Entry 9BR7 (X-ray diffraction, 2.08 A resolution); this record covers chains A and B.

# Chain A (and B)
Protein: Succinate--hydroxymethylglutarate CoA-transferase
Organism: Homo sapiens
Notes: EC 2.8.3.13; chain B of this document is another copy of the same molecule, construct and numbering; everything in this record applies to it too
UniProt: Q9HAC7 (SUCHY_HUMAN); residue numbers follow UniProt; this construct covers 31-438
Chain sequence (412 residues; each row starts with the number of its first residue):
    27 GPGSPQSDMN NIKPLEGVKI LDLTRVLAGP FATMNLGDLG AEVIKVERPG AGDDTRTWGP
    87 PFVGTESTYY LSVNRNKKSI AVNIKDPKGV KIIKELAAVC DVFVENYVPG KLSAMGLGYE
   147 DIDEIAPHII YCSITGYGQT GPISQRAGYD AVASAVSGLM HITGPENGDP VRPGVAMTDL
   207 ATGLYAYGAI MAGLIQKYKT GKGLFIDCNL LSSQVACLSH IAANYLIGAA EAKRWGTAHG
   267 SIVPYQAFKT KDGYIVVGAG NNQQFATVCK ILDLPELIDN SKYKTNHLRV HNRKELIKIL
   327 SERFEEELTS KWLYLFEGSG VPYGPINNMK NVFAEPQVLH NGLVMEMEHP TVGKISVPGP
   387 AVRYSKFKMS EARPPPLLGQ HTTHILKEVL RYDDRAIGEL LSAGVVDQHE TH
Not modelled in the structure: 27-36 (chain B: 27-33)
Construct notes: expression tag (27-30); conflict Ala-255 (Gln in Q9HAC7), Ala-256 (Lys in Q9HAC7)
Residues lining bound ligands: losartan carboxylic acid (A1ATL): Val-52, Leu-53, Thr-81, Trp-84, Tyr-95, Ser-98, Val-99, Gly-174, Tyr-175, Asp-176, Val-201, Ala-202, Asp-205
Curated features (UniProtKB/Swiss-Prot):
  - active site: Asp-205 (Nucleophile)
  - modified residue: Lys-394 (N6-acetyllysine)
  - natural variant: Arg-101 to His-438 (deletion: In GA3), Arg-172 to His-438 (deletion: In GA3), Arg-329 (R329W: In GA3)
  - mutagenesis: Asp-205 (D205A: Loss of CoA transferase activity toward glutaryl-CoA and 3-hydroxy-3-methylglutarate substrates)
Reported in the primary citation:
  - conformationally variable residues (side-chain flip): Trp-84, Tyr-95, His-246
  - binding site for losartan carboxylic acid: Trp-84, Tyr-95, Asp-205, His-246
  - catalytic residues: Asp-205
  - mutagenesis - D205A: abolished catalytic activity
  - disease-associated variants - R329W: decreased stability (citing earlier work)
  - disease-associated variants - R315W: decreased stability (proposed by the authors, not directly observed)

# How chain A and chain B interact
Residue-residue contacts (237; chain A residue first):
  Lys-39(A) with Lys-225(B), hydrogen bond (backbone-side chain)
  Pro-40(A) with Ala-218(B); Ile-221(B); Gln-222(B); Lys-225(B)
  Phe-57(A) with Tyr-211(B)
  Asn-61(A) with Tyr-211(B)
  Leu-65(A) with Ala-218(B), hydrophobic
  Pro-87(A) with Asn-250(B)
  Val-89(A) with Ile-253(B), hydrophobic
  Thr-94(A) with Asn-250(B), hydrogen bond
  Tyr-95(A) with His-246(B), hydrogen bond; Ser-267(B)
  Ser-98(A) with Ser-245(B); His-246(B)
  Tyr-163(A) with Gln-363(B), hydrogen bond (backbone-side chain); Asn-367(B), hydrogen bond (backbone-side chain)
  Thr-166(A) with Gln-363(B), hydrogen bond (backbone-side chain); His-366(B), hydrogen bond
  Gly-167(A) with Gln-363(B); His-366(B)
  Pro-168(A) with Gln-363(B)
  Ile-169(A) with Glu-361(B); Gln-363(B), hydrogen bond (backbone-side chain)
  Ser-170(A) with Gln-363(B)
  Arg-172(A) with Tyr-349(B), hydrogen bond
  Tyr-175(A) with Tyr-271(B); Pro-348(B), hydrophobic
  Ala-177(A) with Tyr-271(B)
  Val-178(A) with Tyr-349(B)
  Ala-181(A) with Val-282(B), hydrophobic; Pro-351(B); Ile-352(B); Asn-353(B), hydrogen bond (backbone-backbone)
  Val-182(A) with Pro-351(B), hydrogen bond (backbone-backbone); Asn-353(B), hydrogen bond (backbone-side chain); Val-358(B)
  Ser-183(A) with Val-358(B)
  Gly-184(A) with Asn-353(B); Met-355(B); Val-358(B)
  Met-186(A) with Val-282(B), hydrophobic; Ile-352(B), hydrophobic
  His-187(A) with Ile-352(B); Asn-353(B); Asn-354(B)
  Ile-188(A) with Gly-200(B)
  Thr-189(A) with Arg-198(B); Pro-199(B); Gly-200(B), hydrogen bond (side chain-backbone)
  Gly-190(A) with Val-197(B)
  Asp-195(A) with Lys-275(B), salt bridge; Tyr-280(B), hydrogen bond
  Pro-196(A) with Thr-263(B); Tyr-280(B); Ile-352(B), hydrophobic
  Val-197(A) with Gly-190(B); Pro-191(B); Gly-262(B); Thr-263(B)
  Arg-198(A) with Thr-189(B); Trp-261(B); Gly-262(B), hydrogen bond (backbone-backbone); Thr-263(B); Ala-264(B), hydrogen bond (side chain-backbone); His-265(B)
  Pro-199(A) with Thr-189(B)
  Gly-200(A) with Leu-185(B); Ile-188(B); Thr-189(B), hydrogen bond (backbone-side chain)
  Val-201(A) with Ile-188(B), hydrophobic; Cys-243(B); Leu-244(B)
  Met-203(A) with Met-203(B), hydrophobic; Gln-240(B); Cys-243(B), hydrophobic
  Leu-206(A) with Cys-243(B)
  Ala-207(A) with Leu-210(B)
  Leu-210(A) with Ala-207(B); Leu-210(B), hydrophobic; Tyr-211(B), hydrophobic; Tyr-213(B)
  Tyr-211(A) with Phe-57(B); Asn-61(B); Leu-210(B), hydrophobic; Tyr-213(B), hydrogen bond (backbone-side chain); Ala-387(B); Val-388(B), hydrophobic
  Tyr-213(A) with Leu-210(B); Tyr-211(B), hydrogen bond (side chain-backbone); Gly-214(B); Ala-215(B), hydrogen bond (side chain-backbone)
  Gly-214(A) with Tyr-213(B); Met-217(B)
  Ala-215(A) with Tyr-213(B), hydrogen bond (backbone-side chain); Tyr-390(B)
  Met-217(A) with Gly-214(B); Ala-218(B), hydrophobic; Ile-221(B), hydrophobic
  Ala-218(A) with Pro-40(B); Leu-65(B), hydrophobic; Met-217(B), hydrophobic
  Ile-221(A) with Met-217(B); Ile-221(B), hydrophobic
  Gln-222(A) with Pro-40(B)
  Gly-229(A) with Lys-392(B)
  Leu-230(A) with Tyr-390(B), hydrophobic; Ser-391(B); Lys-392(B)
  Phe-231(A) with Tyr-390(B); Ser-391(B), hydrogen bond (backbone-side chain)
  Ile-232(A) with Val-388(B), hydrophobic; Arg-389(B); Tyr-390(B), hydrophobic
  Asp-233(A) with Val-388(B); Arg-389(B), salt bridge
  Asn-235(A) with Asn-367(B), hydrogen bond
  Leu-237(A) with Gln-363(B); Val-364(B), hydrophobic
  Ser-238(A) with Asn-367(B), hydrogen bond; Leu-369(B); Ala-387(B)
  Ser-239(A) with Ala-387(B)
  Gln-240(A) with Met-203(B)
  Val-241(A) with Leu-369(B), hydrophobic; Pro-384(B)
  Ala-242(A) with Gly-385(B); Ala-387(B), hydrophobic
  Cys-243(A) with Val-201(B); Leu-206(B)
  Leu-244(A) with Met-355(B), hydrophobic
  Ser-245(A) with Ser-98(B); Pro-384(B)
  His-246(A) with Tyr-95(B); Ser-98(B)
  Ile-247(A) with Gly-200(B)
  Ala-248(A) with Phe-359(B), hydrophobic; Pro-384(B), hydrophobic
  Ala-249(A) with Ser-98(B)
  Asn-250(A) with Pro-87(B); Thr-94(B), hydrogen bond
  Tyr-251(A) with Met-355(B), hydrophobic; Lys-356(B); Phe-359(B), hydrophobic
  Leu-252(A) with Phe-359(B), hydrophobic; Ser-382(B); Val-383(B); Pro-384(B)
  Ile-253(A) with Val-89(B), hydrophobic; Ser-382(B)
  Glu-257(A) with Asn-354(B); Met-355(B), hydrogen bond (side chain-backbone); Lys-356(B), hydrogen bond (side chain-backbone)
  Gly-262(A) with Val-197(B); Arg-198(B), hydrogen bond (backbone-backbone)
  Thr-263(A) with Met-186(B); Pro-196(B); Val-197(B); Arg-198(B)
  Ala-264(A) with Arg-198(B), hydrogen bond (backbone-side chain)
  His-265(A) with Arg-198(B), hydrogen bond
  Tyr-271(A) with Tyr-175(B); Ala-177(B)
  Tyr-280(A) with Asp-195(B), hydrogen bond; Pro-196(B)
  Val-282(A) with Ala-181(B), hydrophobic; Met-186(B), hydrophobic
  Pro-348(A) with Tyr-175(B), hydrophobic; Val-178(B)
  Tyr-349(A) with Arg-172(B); Val-178(B)
  Gly-350(A) with Val-178(B)
  Pro-351(A) with Ala-181(B); Val-182(B), hydrogen bond (backbone-backbone)
  Ile-352(A) with Ala-181(B); Met-186(B), hydrophobic; Pro-196(B), hydrophobic
  Asn-353(A) with Ala-181(B), hydrogen bond (backbone-backbone); Val-182(B), hydrogen bond (side chain-backbone); Gly-184(B); His-187(B)
  Asn-354(A) with His-187(B); Glu-257(B)
  Met-355(A) with Gly-184(B); Leu-244(B), hydrophobic; Tyr-251(B); Glu-257(B), hydrogen bond (backbone-side chain)
  Lys-356(A) with Tyr-251(B); Glu-257(B), hydrogen bond (backbone-side chain)
  Val-358(A) with Val-182(B); Ser-183(B); Gly-184(B)
  Phe-359(A) with Ala-248(B), hydrophobic; Tyr-251(B), hydrophobic; Leu-252(B), hydrophobic
  Glu-361(A) with Ile-169(B)
  Gln-363(A) with Tyr-163(B), hydrogen bond (side chain-backbone); Thr-166(B), hydrogen bond (side chain-backbone); Gly-167(B); Pro-168(B); Ile-169(B), hydrogen bond (side chain-backbone); Ser-170(B); Leu-237(B)
  Val-364(A) with Leu-237(B), hydrophobic
  His-366(A) with Thr-166(B), hydrogen bond; Gly-167(B)
  Asn-367(A) with Tyr-163(B), hydrogen bond (side chain-backbone); Asn-235(B); Ser-238(B), hydrogen bond
  Leu-369(A) with Ser-238(B); Val-241(B), hydrophobic
  Ser-382(A) with Leu-252(B); Ile-253(B)
  Pro-384(A) with Val-241(B); Ala-242(B), hydrophobic; Ser-245(B); Ala-248(B), hydrophobic
  Gly-385(A) with Ala-242(B)
  Ala-387(A) with Tyr-211(B); Ser-238(B); Ser-239(B); Ala-242(B), hydrophobic
  Val-388(A) with Tyr-211(B), hydrophobic; Ile-232(B), hydrophobic; Asp-233(B); Cys-234(B), hydrophobic
  Arg-389(A) with Ile-232(B); Asp-233(B), salt bridge; Asn-235(B)
  Tyr-390(A) with Ala-215(B); Leu-230(B), hydrophobic; Phe-231(B); Ile-232(B), hydrophobic
  Ser-391(A) with Leu-230(B); Phe-231(B), hydrogen bond (side chain-backbone)
  Lys-392(A) with Gly-229(B); Leu-230(B)
Also at the interface, not in a pair above, chain A (126 interface residues in all): Leu-41, Glu-42, Val-99, Gly-164, Leu-185, Pro-191, Gly-194, Leu-220, Tyr-224, Lys-225, Cys-234, Ala-258, Arg-260, Ala-273, Lys-275, Gly-346, Pro-362, Val-370, Ile-381, Val-383, Phe-393
Also at the interface, not in a pair above, chain B (122 interface residues in all): Leu-41, Val-99, Gly-164, Leu-220, Tyr-224, Ile-247, Ala-249, Ala-258, Gly-350, Pro-362, Val-370, Ile-381, Phe-393

# Overview
126 residues of chain A face 122 of chain B across their interface; the contacts include 43 hydrogen bonds and
3 salt bridges. Polar contacts include Asp-195(A)/Lys-275(B), Asp-233(A)/Arg-389(B) and Lys-39(A)/Lys-225(B).
Bound to chain A: losartan carboxylic acid. The paper reports the catalytic residue Asp-205(A); R329W and
R315W of chain A reduce stability.
Both chains are Succinate--hydroxymethylglutarate CoA-transferase (Homo sapiens). Entry 9BR7 (Crystal
structure of human succinyl-CoA:glutarate-CoA transferase (SUGCT) in complex with Losartan carboxylic acid)
was determined by X-ray diffraction (same publication as 9BR6).
